Entry 7R5J (electron microscopy, 50.00 A resolution (very low resolution: no residue pairs are listed; an interface is given only as per-side residue counts)); this record covers chains O2 and P2 of the 101 polymer chains in the assembly.

[Chain O2]
Name: Nucleoporin SEH1
From: Homo sapiens
Reference sequence: Q96EE3 (SEH1_HUMAN); residue numbers follow UniProt; this construct covers 1-360
Amino-acid sequence (360 residues; row label = number of the first residue in the row):
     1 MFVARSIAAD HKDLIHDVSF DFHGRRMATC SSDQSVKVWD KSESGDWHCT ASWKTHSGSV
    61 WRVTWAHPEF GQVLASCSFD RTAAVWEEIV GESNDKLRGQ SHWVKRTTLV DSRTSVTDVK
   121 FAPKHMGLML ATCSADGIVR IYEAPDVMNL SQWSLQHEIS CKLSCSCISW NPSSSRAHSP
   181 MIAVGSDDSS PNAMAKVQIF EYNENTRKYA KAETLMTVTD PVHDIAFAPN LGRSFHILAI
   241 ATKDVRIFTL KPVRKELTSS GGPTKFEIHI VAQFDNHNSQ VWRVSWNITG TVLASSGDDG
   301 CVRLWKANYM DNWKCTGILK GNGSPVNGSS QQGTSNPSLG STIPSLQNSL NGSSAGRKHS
Not modelled in the structure: 1, 325-360
UniProt features mapped onto this chain:
  - modified residue (Phosphoserine): Ser179, Ser190
  - cross-link: Lys12 (Glycyl lysine isopeptide (Lys-Gly) (interchain with G-Cter in SUMO2))

[Chain P2]
Name: Nuclear pore complex protein Nup85
From: Homo sapiens
Reference sequence: Q9BW27 (NUP85_HUMAN); residue numbers follow UniProt; this construct covers 1-656
Amino-acid sequence (656 residues; row label = number of the first residue in the row):
     1 MEELDGEPTV TLIPGVNSKK NQMYFDWGPG EMLVCETSFN KKEKSEMVPS CPFIYIIRKD
    61 VDVYSQILRK LFNESHGIFL GLQRIDEELT GKSRKSQLVR VSKNYRSVIR ACMEEMHQVA
   121 IAAKDPANGR QFSSQVSILS AMELIWNLCE ILFIEVAPAG PLLLHLLDWV RLHVCEVDSL
   181 SADVLGSENP SKHDSFWNLV TILVLQGRLD EARQMLSKEA DASPASAGIC RIMGDLMRTM
   241 PILSPGNTQT LTELELKWQH WHEECERYLQ DSTFATSPHL ESLLKIMLGD EAALLEQKEL
   301 LSNWYHFLVT RLLYSNPTVK PIDLHYYAQS SLDLFLGGES SPEPLDNILL AAFEFDIHQV
   361 IKECSIALSN WWFVAHLTDL LDHCKLLQSH NLYFGSNMRE FLLLEYASGL FAHPSLWQLG
   421 VDYFDYCPEL GRVSLELHIE RIPLNTEQKA LKVLRICEQR QMTEQVRSIC KILAMKAVRN
   481 NRLGSALSWS IRAKDAAFAT LVSDRFLRDY CERGCFSDLD LIDNLGPAMM LSDRLTFLGK
   541 YREFHRMYGE KRFADAASLL LSLMTSRIAP RSFWMTLLTD ALPLLEQKQV IFSAEQTYEL
   601 MRCLEDLTSR RPVHGESDTE QLQDDDIETT KVEMLRLSLA RNLARAIIRE GSLEGS
Not modelled in the structure: 1
UniProt features mapped onto this chain:
  - modified residue: Met1 (N-acetylmethionine), Lys92 (N6-acetyllysine), Ser223 (Phosphoserine)
  - natural variant: Ala477 (A477V: In NPHS17; uncertain significance), Ala581 (A581P: In NPHS17), Arg645 (R645W: In NPHS17)

[How chain O2 and chain P2 interact]
At this resolution (50 A) residue pairs are not listed: 82 residues of chain O2 and 72 of chain P2 lie at the interface.

[Overview]
Chain O2 and chain P2 form an interface of 82 and 72 residues respectively.
Here chain O2 is Nucleoporin SEH1 and chain P2 is Nuclear pore complex protein Nup85, both from Homo sapiens.
Entry 7R5J (Human nuclear pore complex (dilated)) was determined by electron microscopy together with 7R5K and
7R1Y from the same study.
